Entry 5JYE (X-ray diffraction, 2.23 A resolution); this record covers chains A and C of the 4 polymer chains in the assembly.

# Chain A (and C)
Name: Glyceraldehyde-3-phosphate dehydrogenase
Source organism: Streptococcus agalactiae
Notes: EC 1.2.1.-; chain C of this document is another copy of the same molecule, construct and numbering; everything in this record applies to it too
UniProtKB: Q9ALW2 (Q9ALW2_STRAG); residue numbers follow UniProt; this construct covers 1-336
Sequence (356 residues; numbered -19 to 336; the number before each row is that of its first residue; numbers below 1 keep their minus sign (Met-19 is residue -19)):
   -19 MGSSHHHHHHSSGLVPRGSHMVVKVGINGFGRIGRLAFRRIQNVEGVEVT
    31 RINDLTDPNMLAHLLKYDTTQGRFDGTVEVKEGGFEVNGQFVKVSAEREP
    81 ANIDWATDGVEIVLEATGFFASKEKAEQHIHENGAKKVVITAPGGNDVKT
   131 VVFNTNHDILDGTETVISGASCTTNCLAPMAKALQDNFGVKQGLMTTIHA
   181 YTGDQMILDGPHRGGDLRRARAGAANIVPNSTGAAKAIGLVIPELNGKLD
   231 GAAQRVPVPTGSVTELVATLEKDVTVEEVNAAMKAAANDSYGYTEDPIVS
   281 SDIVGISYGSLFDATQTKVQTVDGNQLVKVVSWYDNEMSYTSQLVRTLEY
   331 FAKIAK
Not modelled in the structure: -19 to 1, 336
Construct notes: initiating methionine (-19); expression tag (-18 to 0)
Metal / ion sites: Mg2+: Ile21, Val24, Val27
Ligand contacts: NAD (nicotinamide-adenine-dinucleotide): Asn8, Gly9, Phe10, Gly11, Arg12, Ile13, Gly14, Asn33, Asp34, Leu35, Glu77, Arg78, Ala96, Thr97, Gly98, Phe99, Phe100, Thr121, Ala122, Cys152, Thr182, Asn316, Glu317, Tyr320

# Chain A / chain C interface
Pairs across the interface - 62 pairs, chain A then chain C:
  Arg12(A) with Asp189(C)
  Arg15(A) with Asp189(C), hydrogen bond (side chain-backbone)
  Asp34(A) with Pro191(C)
  Thr36(A) with Pro191(C)
  Asn39(A) with Leu197(C)
  Met40(A) with Pro191(C), hydrophobic; His192(C); Gly195(C); Asp196(C); Leu197(C), hydrophobic; Ala200(C), hydrophobic
  His43(A) with Leu197(C), hydrogen bond (side chain-backbone)
  Leu44(A) with Gly190(C); Pro191(C)
  Tyr47(A) with Arg201(C)
  Asp48(A) with Asp189(C); Arg201(C)
  Thr49(A) with Asp189(C), hydrogen bond; Arg201(C), hydrogen bond; Ala205(C); Asn206(C), hydrogen bond
  Tyr181(A) with Ile187(C); Leu188(C), hydrophobic
  Thr182(A) with Ile187(C); Leu188(C)
  Gly183(A) with Ile187(C); Leu188(C)
  Gln185(A) with Ile187(C)
  Met186(A) with Ile187(C)
  Ile187(A) with Tyr181(C); Thr182(C); Gly183(C); Gln185(C); Met186(C); Ile187(C), hydrophobic; Gly203(C)
  Leu188(A) with Tyr181(C), hydrophobic; Thr182(C); Gly183(C); Pro239(C)
  Asp189(A) with Arg12(C); Arg15(C), hydrogen bond (backbone-side chain); Tyr47(C); Asp48(C); Thr49(C), hydrogen bond
  Gly190(A) with Leu44(C)
  Pro191(A) with Asp34(C); Met40(C), hydrophobic; Leu44(C)
  His192(A) with Met40(C)
  Gly195(A) with Met40(C)
  Leu197(A) with Asn39(C); Met40(C), hydrophobic; His43(C)
  Ala200(A) with Met40(C), hydrophobic
  Arg201(A) with Tyr47(C); Asp48(C); Thr49(C), hydrogen bond
  Ala204(A) with Ala204(C), hydrophobic
  Ala205(A) with Thr49(C)
  Asn206(A) with Thr49(C), hydrogen bond
  Pro239(A) with Leu188(C)
Interface residues without a listed pair, chain A (34 interface residues in all): Leu41, Asp196, Ala202, Gly203
Interface residues without a listed pair, chain C (34 interface residues in all): Thr36, Leu41, Ala202

# Overview
Chain A and chain C each contribute 34 residues to their interface; the contacts include 9 hydrogen bonds.
Polar pairs include Arg15(A)-Asp189(C), His43(A)-Leu197(C) and Thr49(A)-Asp189(C). Chain A binds NAD. The Mg2+
site is built by Ile21(A), Val24(A) and Val27(A).
Chain A and chain C are both Glyceraldehyde-3-phosphate dehydrogenase (Streptococcus agalactiae); the
structure, Structures of Streptococcus agalactiae GBS GAPDH in different enzymatic states, was determined by
X-ray diffraction, deposited together with 5JY6, 5JYA and 5JYF.
